Entry 9KOT (X-ray diffraction, 1.50 A resolution); this record covers chain A.

[Chain A]
Name: Lysozyme C
Organism: Gallus gallus
Reference sequence: P00698 (LYSC_CHICK); residues 1-129 here correspond to UniProt positions 19-147 (UniProt number = residue number + 18)
Sequence (129 residues; row label = number of the first residue in the row):
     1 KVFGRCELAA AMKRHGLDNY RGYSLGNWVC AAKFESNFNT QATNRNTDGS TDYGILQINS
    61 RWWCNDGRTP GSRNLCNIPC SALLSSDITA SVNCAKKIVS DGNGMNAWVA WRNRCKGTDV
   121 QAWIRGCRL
Disulfides: Cys-6/Cys-127, Cys-30/Cys-115, Cys-64/Cys-80, Cys-76/Cys-94
Ion coordination: Na+: Ser-60, Cys-64, Ser-72, Arg-73

[Overview]
Ser-60, Cys-64, Ser-72 and Arg-73 coordinate Na+.
Chain A is Lysozyme C (Gallus gallus); the structure, HEWL crystal soaked in buffer of pH2.0, was determined
by X-ray diffraction (same publication as 9L71).
